Entry 8WA2 (electron microscopy, 3.00 A resolution); this record covers chains A and B of the 9 polymer chains in the assembly.

# Chain A (and B)
Protein: Mst1
Source organism: Chlamydomonas reinhardtii
Notes: chain B of this document is another copy of the same molecule, construct and numbering; everything in this record applies to it too
UniProtKB: A8J9H7 (A8J9H7_CHLRE); residues 1-1987 here = UniProt positions 1-1987
Sequence (1987 residues; each row starts with the number of its first residue):
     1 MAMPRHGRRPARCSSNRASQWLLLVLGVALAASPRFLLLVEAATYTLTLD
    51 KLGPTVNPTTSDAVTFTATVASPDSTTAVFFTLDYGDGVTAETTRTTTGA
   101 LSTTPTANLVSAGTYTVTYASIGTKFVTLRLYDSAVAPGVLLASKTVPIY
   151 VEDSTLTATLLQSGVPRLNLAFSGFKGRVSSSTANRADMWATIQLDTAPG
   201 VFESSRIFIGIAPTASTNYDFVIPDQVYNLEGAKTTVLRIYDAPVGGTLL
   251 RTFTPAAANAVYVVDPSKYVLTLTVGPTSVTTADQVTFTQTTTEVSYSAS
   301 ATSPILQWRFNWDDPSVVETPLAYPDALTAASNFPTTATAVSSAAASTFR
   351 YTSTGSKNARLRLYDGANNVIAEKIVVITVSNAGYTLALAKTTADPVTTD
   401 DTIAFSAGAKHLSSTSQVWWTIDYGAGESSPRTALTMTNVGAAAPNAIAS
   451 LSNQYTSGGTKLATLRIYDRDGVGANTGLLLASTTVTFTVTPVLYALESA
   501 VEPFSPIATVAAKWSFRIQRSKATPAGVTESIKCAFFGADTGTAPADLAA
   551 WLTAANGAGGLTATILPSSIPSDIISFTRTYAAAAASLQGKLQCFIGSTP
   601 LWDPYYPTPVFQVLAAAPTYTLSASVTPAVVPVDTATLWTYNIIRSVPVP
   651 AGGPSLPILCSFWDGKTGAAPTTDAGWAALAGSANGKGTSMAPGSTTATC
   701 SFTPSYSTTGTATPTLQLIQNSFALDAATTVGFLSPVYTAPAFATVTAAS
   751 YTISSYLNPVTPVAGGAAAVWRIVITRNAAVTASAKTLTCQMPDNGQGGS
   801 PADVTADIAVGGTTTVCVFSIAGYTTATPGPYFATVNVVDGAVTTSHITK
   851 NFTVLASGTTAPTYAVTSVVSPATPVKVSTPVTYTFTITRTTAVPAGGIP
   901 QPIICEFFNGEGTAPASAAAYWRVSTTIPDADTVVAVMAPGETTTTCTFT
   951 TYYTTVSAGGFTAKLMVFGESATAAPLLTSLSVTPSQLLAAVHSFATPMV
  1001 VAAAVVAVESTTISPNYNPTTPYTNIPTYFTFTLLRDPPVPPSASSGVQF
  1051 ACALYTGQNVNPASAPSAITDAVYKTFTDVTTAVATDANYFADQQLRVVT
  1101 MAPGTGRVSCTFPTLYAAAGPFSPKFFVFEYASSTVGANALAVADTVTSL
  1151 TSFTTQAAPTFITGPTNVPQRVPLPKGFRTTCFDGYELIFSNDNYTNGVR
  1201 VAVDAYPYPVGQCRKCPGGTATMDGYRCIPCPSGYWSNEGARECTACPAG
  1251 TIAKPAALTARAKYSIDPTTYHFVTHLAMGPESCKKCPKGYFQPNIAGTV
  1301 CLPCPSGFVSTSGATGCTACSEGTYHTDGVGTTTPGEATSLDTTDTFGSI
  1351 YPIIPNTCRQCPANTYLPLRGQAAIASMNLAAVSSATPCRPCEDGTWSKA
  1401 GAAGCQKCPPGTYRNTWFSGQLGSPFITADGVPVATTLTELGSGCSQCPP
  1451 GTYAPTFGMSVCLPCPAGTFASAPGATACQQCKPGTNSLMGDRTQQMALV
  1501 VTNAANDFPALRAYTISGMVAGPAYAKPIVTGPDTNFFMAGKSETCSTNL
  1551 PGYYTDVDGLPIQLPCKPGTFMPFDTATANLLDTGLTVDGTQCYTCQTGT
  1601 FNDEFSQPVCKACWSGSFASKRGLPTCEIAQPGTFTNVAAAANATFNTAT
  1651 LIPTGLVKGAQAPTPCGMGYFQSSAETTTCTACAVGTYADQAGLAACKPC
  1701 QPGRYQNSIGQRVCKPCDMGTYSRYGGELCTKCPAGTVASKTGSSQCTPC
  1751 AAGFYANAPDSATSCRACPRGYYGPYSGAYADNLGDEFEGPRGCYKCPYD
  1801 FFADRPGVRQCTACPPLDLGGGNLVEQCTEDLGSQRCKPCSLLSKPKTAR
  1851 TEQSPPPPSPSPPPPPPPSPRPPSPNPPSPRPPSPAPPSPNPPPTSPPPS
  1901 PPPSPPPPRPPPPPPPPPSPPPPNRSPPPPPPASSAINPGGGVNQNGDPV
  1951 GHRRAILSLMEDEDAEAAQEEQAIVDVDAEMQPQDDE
Not modelled in the structure: 1-43, 1951-1987
Modified residues: Pro1855, Pro1856, Pro1857, Pro1858, Pro1860, Pro1862, Pro1863, Pro1864, Pro1865, Pro1866, Pro1867, Pro1868, Pro1870, Pro1872, Pro1873, Pro1875, Pro1877, Pro1878, Pro1880, Pro1882, Pro1883, Pro1885, Pro1887, Pro1888, Pro1890, Pro1892, Pro1893, Pro1894, Pro1897, Pro1898, Pro1899, Pro1901, Pro1902, Pro1903, Pro1905, Pro1906, Pro1907, Pro1908, Pro1910, Pro1911, Pro1912, Pro1913, Pro1914, Pro1915, Pro1916, Pro1917, Pro1918, Pro1920, Pro1921, Pro1922, Pro1923, Pro1927, Pro1928, Pro1929, Pro1930, Pro1931, Pro1932 (4-hydroxyproline; HYP)
Cystine bridges: Cys534-Cys594, Cys790-Cys817, Cys905-Cys947, Cys1052-Cys1110, Cys1182-Cys1213, Cys1216-Cys1228, Cys1231-Cys1244, Cys1247-Cys1284, Cys1287-Cys1301, Cys1320-Cys1358, Cys1392-Cys1405, Cys1408-Cys1445, Cys1448-Cys1462, Cys1465-Cys1479, Cys1482-Cys1546, Cys1566-Cys1593, Cys1596-Cys1610, Cys1613-Cys1627, Cys1666-Cys1680, Cys1683-Cys1697, Cys1700-Cys1714, Cys1733-Cys1747, Cys1750-Cys1765, Cys1768-Cys1794, Cys1797-Cys1811, Cys1814-Cys1837, Cys1828-Cys1840
Covalently attached groups: N-acetylglucosamine (NAG) linked to Asn851; glycan linked to Asn1194, Asn1643, Ser1854, Ser1859, Ser1861, Ser1869, Ser1874, Ser1884, Ser1889, Ser1896, Ser1900, Ser1904, Ser1919, Ser1926
Metal / ion sites: Ca2+: Ser925, Asp930, Asp932
Ligand contacts:
  - alpha-L-arabinofuranose (AHR): Gly1240, Ala1241, Arg1242, Glu1243
  - oligosaccharide (alpha-L-arabinofuranose, beta-L-arabinofuranose, beta-D-galactofuranose units), molecule 1: Leu497, Glu498, Tyr606, Pro693
  - oligosaccharide (alpha-L-arabinofuranose, beta-L-arabinofuranose, beta-D-galactofuranose units), molecule 2: Pro1857, Pro1858, Pro1860
  - beta-L-arabinofuranose (FUB), molecule 1: Leu494, Tyr495, Ala496, Leu497, Trp602, Tyr606
  - beta-L-arabinofuranose (FUB), molecule 2: Glu942, Thr944, Thr946, Pro1903, Pro1905, Pro1906, Pro1907
  - beta-L-arabinofuranose (FUB), molecule 3: Pro1042, Gly1104, Pro1913, Pro1914, Pro1915, Pro1916, Pro1917
  - beta-L-arabinofuranose (FUB), molecule 4: Glu1789, Tyr1795, Lys1796, Cys1797, Leu1832, Glu1852, Gln1853, Pro1855, Pro1856
  - beta-L-arabinofuranose (FUB), molecule 5: Arg1792, Pro1860, Pro1862, Pro1863
  - beta-L-arabinofuranose (FUB), molecule 6: Gln1853, Pro1855, Pro1856, Pro1857
  - beta-L-arabinofuranose (FUB), molecule 7: Pro1860, Pro1862, Pro1863, Pro1864
  - beta-L-arabinofuranose (FUB), molecule 8: Pro1862, Pro1863, Pro1864, Pro1865
  - beta-L-arabinofuranose (FUB), molecule 9: Pro1864, Pro1865, Pro1866, Pro1867, Pro1868
  - beta-L-arabinofuranose (FUB), molecule 10: Pro1867, Pro1868, Pro1870, Arg1871
  - beta-L-arabinofuranose (FUB), molecule 11: Pro1872, Pro1873, Pro1875
  - beta-L-arabinofuranose (FUB), molecule 12: Pro1875, Pro1877, Pro1878
  - beta-L-arabinofuranose (FUB), molecule 13: Pro1877, Pro1878, Ser1879, Pro1880, Arg1881
  - beta-L-arabinofuranose (FUB), molecule 14: Ser1879, Pro1880, Arg1881, Pro1882, Pro1883
  - beta-L-arabinofuranose (FUB), molecule 15: Pro1882, Pro1883, Pro1885
  - beta-L-arabinofuranose (FUB), molecule 16: Pro1887, Pro1888, Pro1890, Asn1891
  - beta-L-arabinofuranose (FUB), molecule 17: Pro1890, Asn1891, Pro1892, Pro1893
  - beta-L-arabinofuranose (FUB), molecule 18: Pro1890, Asn1891, Pro1892, Pro1893, Pro1894
  - beta-L-arabinofuranose (FUB), molecule 19: Asn1891, Pro1892, Pro1893, Pro1894, Thr1895
  - beta-L-arabinofuranose (FUB), molecule 20: Pro1894, Thr1895, Pro1897, Pro1898
  - beta-L-arabinofuranose (FUB), molecule 21: Pro1905, Pro1906, Pro1907, Pro1908
  - beta-L-arabinofuranose (FUB), molecule 22: Pro1907, Pro1908, Arg1909, Pro1910, Pro1911
  - beta-L-arabinofuranose (FUB), molecule 23: Pro1908, Arg1909, Pro1910, Pro1911
  - beta-L-arabinofuranose (FUB), molecule 24: Arg1909, Pro1910, Pro1911, Pro1912
  - beta-L-arabinofuranose (FUB), molecule 25: Pro1910, Pro1911, Pro1912, Pro1913, Pro1914
  - beta-L-arabinofuranose (FUB), molecule 26: Pro1911, Pro1912, Pro1913, Pro1914, Pro1915
  - beta-L-arabinofuranose (FUB), molecule 27: Pro1912, Pro1913, Pro1914, Pro1915, Pro1916
  - alpha-D-galactopyranose (GLA): Pro1877, Pro1878, Ser1879, Pro1880

# How chain A and chain B interact
Pairs across the interface (363):
  Ser623(A) with Phe743(B)
  Ala624(A) with Pro741(B); Phe743(B)
  Ser625(A) with Pro741(B); Ala742(B); Phe743(B)
  Val626(A) with Pro741(B), hydrophobic
  Ala629(A) with Pro741(B), hydrophobic
  Val630(A) with Thr621(B); Leu622(B)
  Asn642(A) with Phe743(B)
  Pro741(A) with Thr739(B)
  Ala742(A) with Thr739(B); Ala740(B); Pro741(B), hydrophobic
  Thr745(A) with Thr621(B)
  Thr1160(A) with Lys1483(B)
  Phe1161(A) with Phe1470(B), hydrophobic; Gln1480(B); Gln1481(B); Lys1483(B)
  Ile1162(A) with Gln1480(B); Gln1481(B), hydrogen bond (backbone-backbone); Asp1558(B)
  Thr1163(A) with Gln1480(B)
  Gly1164(A) with Thr1469(B); Cys1479(B); Gln1481(B)
  Pro1165(A) with Gln1481(B), hydrogen bond (backbone-side chain)
  Thr1166(A) with Pro1466(B); Ala1467(B), hydrogen bond (side chain-backbone); Gly1559(B); Pro1561(B)
  Asn1167(A) with Gln1481(B), hydrogen bond; Asp1558(B), hydrogen bond (side chain-backbone); Gly1559(B), hydrogen bond (backbone-backbone); Leu1560(B); Pro1561(B)
  Pro1169(A) with Leu1560(B), hydrophobic; Pro1561(B)
  Val1172(A) with Tyr1554(B)
  Pro1173(A) with Phe1605(B)
  Leu1174(A) with Pro1565(B); Phe1605(B)
  Pro1175(A) with Pro1565(B); Phe1605(B), hydrophobic
  Phe1178(A) with Ile1562(B), hydrophobic; Gln1563(B); Pro1565(B)
  Glu1187(A) with Phe1538(B)
  Ile1189(A) with Phe1537(B)
  Phe1190(A) with Leu1489(B), hydrophobic; Phe1537(B); Leu1550(B), hydrophobic; Tyr1553(B); Ile1562(B), hydrophobic; Gln1563(B)
  Asn1192(A) with Thr1515(B); Pro1528(B); Asp1534(B)
  Asp1193(A) with Gly1532(B); Pro1533(B); Asp1534(B), hydrogen bond (side chain-backbone)
  Tyr1195(A) with Phe1537(B)
  Arg1200(A) with Asp1534(B), hydrogen bond (side chain-backbone); Phe1537(B)
  Val1203(A) with Gly1532(B); Pro1533(B)
  Asp1204(A) with Thr1531(B); Gly1532(B), hydrogen bond (side chain-backbone)
  Tyr1206(A) with Pro1528(B)
  Pro1207(A) with Ile1516(B); Ser1517(B)
  Tyr1208(A) with Thr1515(B); Tyr1553(B); Phe1605(B); Ser1606(B)
  Pro1209(A) with Thr1515(B); Tyr1553(B), hydrogen bond (backbone-side chain)
  Gly1211(A) with Ile1562(B)
  Arg1214(A) with Phe1537(B)
  Tyr1226(A) with Ala1467(B), hydrogen bond (backbone-backbone); Ala1540(B); Pro1561(B), hydrophobic
  Arg1227(A) with Tyr1453(B), hydrogen bond; Pro1464(B), hydrogen bond (side chain-backbone); Pro1466(B); Ala1540(B)
  Ile1229(A) with Leu1463(B), hydrophobic
  Pro1230(A) with Val1461(B); Pro1464(B)
  Cys1231(A) with Val1461(B)
  Pro1232(A) with Ser1460(B); Val1461(B), hydrophobic
  Ser1233(A) with Asp1394(B), hydrogen bond; Ser1460(B), hydrogen bond
  Ile1252(A) with Trp1417(B), hydrophobic
  Ala1253(A) with Trp1417(B)
  Lys1254(A) with Trp1417(B)
  Pro1255(A) with Trp1417(B)
  Arg1261(A) with Met1490(B); Thr1535(B), hydrogen bond (side chain-backbone); Asn1536(B), hydrogen bond
  Ala1262(A) with Asn1506(B)
  Lys1263(A) with Ala1505(B); Asn1506(B)
  Tyr1264(A) with Pro1425(B); Phe1426(B), hydrophobic; Gly1431(B), hydrogen bond (side chain-backbone); Asn1506(B), hydrogen bond (backbone-backbone); Asp1507(B); Phe1508(B); Leu1511(B), hydrophobic; Thr1535(B); Asn1536(B)
  Ser1265(A) with Asp1507(B); Thr1535(B)
  Ile1266(A) with Thr1535(B)
  Asp1267(A) with Thr1535(B); Phe1537(B)
  Pro1268(A) with Thr1535(B); Phe1538(B), hydrophobic
  Thr1270(A) with Phe1538(B)
  Tyr1271(A) with Pro1464(B), hydrophobic; Phe1538(B), hydrophobic; Ala1540(B)
  His1272(A) with Leu1422(B); Gly1423(B); Ser1424(B); Pro1425(B); Ser1543(B), hydrogen bond
  Phe1273(A) with Pro1450(B); Gly1451(B); Thr1452(B)
  His1276(A) with Phe1418(B)
  Thr1299(A) with Asp1394(B)
  Val1300(A) with Pro1391(B); Glu1393(B); Thr1416(B)
  Pro1303(A) with Arg1390(B); Pro1391(B)
  Pro1305(A) with Gln1372(B); Arg1390(B)
  Ser1306(A) with Gln1372(B), hydrogen bond (backbone-side chain); Ala1373(B), hydrogen bond (side chain-backbone); Ile1375(B)
  His1326(A) with Ile1375(B)
  Thr1327(A) with Ala1376(B), hydrogen bond (side chain-backbone)
  Asp1328(A) with Ser1377(B); Met1378(B), hydrogen bond (side chain-backbone); Asn1379(B)
  Val1330(A) with Asn1379(B); Ala1382(B), hydrophobic
  Glu1337(A) with Val1383(B)
  Phe1347(A) with Trp1417(B), hydrophobic
  Ile1350(A) with Thr1416(B); Trp1417(B), hydrophobic
  Ile1354(A) with Ala1386(B), hydrophobic
  Pro1355(A) with Ile1375(B), hydrophobic; Ala1376(B); Val1383(B); Ser1384(B); Ala1386(B)
  Gln1372(A) with Pro1305(B); Ser1306(B), hydrogen bond (side chain-backbone)
  Ala1373(A) with Ser1306(B), hydrogen bond (backbone-side chain); Ile1375(B), hydrophobic
  Ala1374(A) with Ala1374(B); Ile1375(B); Ala1376(B), hydrogen bond (backbone-backbone)
  Ile1375(A) with Ser1306(B); His1326(B); Pro1355(B), hydrophobic; Ala1373(B), hydrophobic; Ala1374(B); Ala1376(B)
  Ala1376(A) with Thr1327(B), hydrogen bond (backbone-side chain); Ala1374(B), hydrogen bond (backbone-backbone); Ile1375(B); Ala1376(B), hydrophobic; Ser1385(B)
  Ser1377(A) with Asp1328(B)
  Met1378(A) with Asp1328(B), hydrogen bond (backbone-side chain); Ser1385(B); Thr1387(B)
  Asn1379(A) with Asp1328(B); Val1330(B); Arg1359(B)
  Ala1382(A) with Val1330(B), hydrophobic
  Val1383(A) with Glu1337(B); Pro1355(B)
  Ser1384(A) with Pro1355(B)
  Ala1386(A) with Ile1354(B), hydrophobic
  Thr1387(A) with Met1378(B)
  Cys1389(A) with Pro1303(B)
  Pro1391(A) with Val1300(B); Pro1303(B)
  Cys1392(A) with Val1300(B)
  Asp1394(A) with Ser1233(B), hydrogen bond; Thr1299(B)
  Thr1416(A) with Val1300(B); Ile1350(B)
  Trp1417(A) with Ile1252(B), hydrophobic; Ala1253(B); Lys1254(B); Pro1255(B); His1276(B); Phe1347(B), hydrophobic; Ile1350(B), hydrophobic
  Phe1418(A) with His1276(B)
  Leu1422(A) with His1272(B)
  Gly1423(A) with His1272(B)
  Ser1424(A) with His1272(B)
  Pro1425(A) with Tyr1264(B); His1272(B)
  Phe1426(A) with Tyr1264(B), hydrophobic
  Gly1431(A) with Tyr1264(B), hydrogen bond (backbone-side chain)
  Pro1450(A) with Phe1273(B)
  Thr1452(A) with Phe1273(B)
  Tyr1453(A) with Arg1227(B), hydrogen bond
  Ser1460(A) with Ser1233(B), hydrogen bond
  Leu1463(A) with Ile1229(B), hydrophobic
  Pro1464(A) with Arg1227(B), hydrogen bond (backbone-side chain); Cys1228(B); Ile1229(B); Pro1230(B); Tyr1271(B), hydrophobic; Phe1273(B), hydrophobic
  Cys1465(A) with Arg1227(B)
  Pro1466(A) with Thr1166(B); Arg1227(B)
  Ala1467(A) with Thr1166(B); Tyr1226(B), hydrogen bond (backbone-backbone)
  Thr1469(A) with Gly1164(B)
  Phe1470(A) with Phe1161(B), hydrophobic
  Cys1479(A) with Gly1164(B)
  Gln1480(A) with Phe1161(B); Ile1162(B); Thr1163(B)
  Gln1481(A) with Phe1161(B); Ile1162(B), hydrogen bond (backbone-backbone); Gly1164(B); Pro1165(B), hydrogen bond (side chain-backbone); Asn1167(B), hydrogen bond
  Lys1483(A) with Thr1160(B), hydrogen bond; Phe1161(B)
  Leu1489(A) with Phe1190(B), hydrophobic
  Ala1505(A) with Ala1262(B)
  Asn1506(A) with Ala1262(B); Lys1263(B); Tyr1264(B), hydrogen bond (backbone-backbone)
  Asp1507(A) with Tyr1264(B); Ser1265(B), hydrogen bond
  Leu1511(A) with Tyr1264(B), hydrophobic
  Thr1515(A) with Asn1192(B); Pro1207(B); Tyr1208(B); Pro1209(B)
  Ile1516(A) with Pro1207(B)
  Ser1517(A) with Pro1207(B)
  Pro1528(A) with Asn1192(B); Tyr1206(B)
  Thr1531(A) with Asp1204(B)
  Gly1532(A) with Asp1193(B); Asp1204(B), hydrogen bond (backbone-side chain)
  Pro1533(A) with Asp1193(B); Val1203(B), hydrophobic
  Asp1534(A) with Asn1192(B); Asp1193(B), hydrogen bond (backbone-side chain); Arg1200(B), hydrogen bond (backbone-side chain)
  Thr1535(A) with Arg1261(B), hydrogen bond (backbone-side chain); Tyr1264(B); Ile1266(B); Asp1267(B); Pro1268(B)
  Asn1536(A) with Arg1261(B); Tyr1264(B)
  Phe1537(A) with Ile1189(B); Phe1190(B); Tyr1195(B); Arg1200(B); Arg1214(B); Asp1267(B)
  Phe1538(A) with Glu1187(B); Pro1268(B), hydrophobic; Thr1270(B)
  Ala1540(A) with Tyr1226(B); Arg1227(B); Tyr1271(B)
  Ser1543(A) with His1272(B), hydrogen bond
  Leu1550(A) with Phe1190(B), hydrophobic
  Tyr1553(A) with Phe1190(B); Tyr1208(B); Pro1209(B), hydrogen bond (side chain-backbone)
  Tyr1554(A) with Val1172(B)
  Asp1558(A) with Asn1167(B), hydrogen bond (backbone-side chain)
  Gly1559(A) with Thr1166(B); Asn1167(B), hydrogen bond (backbone-backbone)
  Leu1560(A) with Asn1167(B); Pro1169(B), hydrophobic
  Pro1561(A) with Asn1167(B); Pro1169(B); Tyr1226(B), hydrophobic
  Ile1562(A) with Phe1178(B), hydrophobic; Leu1188(B), hydrophobic; Phe1190(B), hydrophobic; Gly1211(B)
  Gln1563(A) with Phe1178(B); Phe1190(B)
  Pro1565(A) with Leu1174(B); Pro1175(B); Phe1178(B)
  Lys1567(A) with Pro1173(B)
  Phe1571(A) with Asn1944(B)
  Leu1581(A) with Asn1944(B), hydrogen bond (backbone-side chain)
  Leu1582(A) with Asn1944(B)
  Asp1583(A) with Asn1944(B), hydrogen bond (backbone-side chain); Gln1945(B); Asn1946(B), hydrogen bond (side chain-backbone)
  Leu1586(A) with Val1943(B); Asn1944(B); Asn1946(B)
  Gln1592(A) with Gly1941(B); Gly1942(B)
  Cys1593(A) with Gly1942(B)
  Tyr1594(A) with Gly1942(B)
  Thr1595(A) with Gly1942(B), hydrogen bond (backbone-backbone); Val1943(B); Asn1944(B), hydrogen bond (side chain-backbone)
  Gln1597(A) with Asn1944(B); Gln1945(B)
  Thr1598(A) with Gln1945(B), hydrogen bond
  Phe1605(A) with Pro1173(B); Leu1174(B); Pro1175(B), hydrophobic; Tyr1208(B)
  Ser1606(A) with Tyr1208(B)
  Arg1622(A) with Val1943(B); Asn1944(B); Gln1945(B), hydrogen bond; Asn1946(B), hydrogen bond (side chain-backbone); Gly1947(B)
  Gly1941(A) with Gln1592(B)
  Gly1942(A) with Gln1592(B); Cys1593(B); Tyr1594(B); Thr1595(B), hydrogen bond (backbone-backbone)
  Val1943(A) with Leu1586(B); Thr1595(B)
  Asn1944(A) with Phe1571(B); Leu1581(B), hydrogen bond (side chain-backbone); Leu1582(B); Asp1583(B), hydrogen bond (side chain-backbone); Leu1586(B); Thr1595(B), hydrogen bond (backbone-side chain); Gln1597(B); Arg1622(B), hydrogen bond (backbone-side chain)
  Gln1945(A) with Asp1583(B); Gln1597(B); Thr1598(B), hydrogen bond; Arg1622(B), hydrogen bond (backbone-side chain)
  Asn1946(A) with Asp1583(B); Arg1622(B), hydrogen bond (backbone-side chain)
Interface residues without a listed pair, chain A (203 interface residues in all): Thr1180, Leu1188, Ser1191, Cys1228, Thr1269, Thr1275, Phe1292, Cys1301, Leu1302, Cys1304, Ile1353, Arg1359, Tyr1366, Leu1369, Leu1380, Ser1385, Pro1388, Arg1390, Glu1393, Asn1415, Pro1449, Gly1451, Val1461, Met1490, Phe1508, Ala1513, Lys1527, Met1539, Gly1541, Val1557, Leu1564, Thr1584, Gln1607, Gln1661, Gly1947
Interface residues without a listed pair, chain B (202 interface residues in all): Ser623, Thr711, Thr1180, Ser1191, Val1210, Cys1231, Pro1232, Thr1275, Phe1292, Cys1301, Leu1302, Cys1304, Ile1353, Tyr1366, Leu1369, Leu1380, Pro1388, Cys1389, Cys1392, Pro1449, Cys1465, Ala1513, Lys1527, Val1530, Met1539, Gly1541, Leu1564, Lys1567, Glu1604, Gln1607, Lys1658, Gln1661

# Summary
203 residues of chain A face 202 of chain B across their interface, with 66 hydrogen bonds. Among the polar
pairs are Pro1165(A)-Gln1481(B), Thr1166(A)-Ala1467(B) and Asn1167(A)-Gln1481(B). Bound to chain A:
alpha-D-galactopyranose, alpha-L-arabinofuranose, oligosaccharide and 27 copies of beta-L-arabinofuranose.
Chain A and chain B are both Mst1 (Chlamydomonas reinhardtii); the structure, cryo-EM structure of native
mastigonemes isolated from Chlamydomonas reinhardtii at 3.0 angstrom resolution, was determined by electron
microscopy.
